8FS5 - chains C and G of the 11 polymer chains in the assembly; structure by electron microscopy, 2.76 A resolution.

[Chain C]
Name: Replication factor C subunit 3
Organism: Saccharomyces cerevisiae
UniProt: P38629 (RFC3_YEAST); residue numbers follow UniProt; this construct covers 1-336
Sequence (336 residues; row label = number of the first residue in the row):
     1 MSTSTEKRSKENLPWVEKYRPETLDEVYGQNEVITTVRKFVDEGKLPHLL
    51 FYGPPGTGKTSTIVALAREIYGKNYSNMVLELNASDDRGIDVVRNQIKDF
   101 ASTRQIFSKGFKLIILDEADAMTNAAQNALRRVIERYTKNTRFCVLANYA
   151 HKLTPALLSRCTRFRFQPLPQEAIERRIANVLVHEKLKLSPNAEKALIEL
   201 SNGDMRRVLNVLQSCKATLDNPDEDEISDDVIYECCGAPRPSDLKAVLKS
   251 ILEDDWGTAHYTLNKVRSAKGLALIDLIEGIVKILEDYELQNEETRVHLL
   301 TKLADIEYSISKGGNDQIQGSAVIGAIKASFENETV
Disordered / not traced: 1-8, 336
Ion coordination: Mg2+: Thr-60 (together with ATP-gamma-S)
Small-molecule neighbours:
  - ATP-gamma-S (AGS; phosphothiophosphoric acid-adenylate ester), molecule 1: Val-16, Tyr-19, Arg-20, Pro-21, Glu-26, Val-27, Tyr-28, Pro-54, Pro-55, Gly-56, Thr-57, Gly-58, Lys-59, Thr-60, Ser-61, Asn-148, Leu-169, Arg-177, Met-205, Arg-206, Leu-209
  - ATP-gamma-S (AGS), molecule 2: Arg-131, Glu-135, Ala-156, Arg-160

[Chain G]
Name: DNA damage checkpoint control protein RAD17
Organism: Saccharomyces cerevisiae
UniProt: A0A8H4BW58 (A0A8H4BW58_YEASX); residue numbers follow UniProt; this construct covers 1-401
Sequence (401 residues; each row starts with the number of its first residue):
     1 MRINSELANKFSASTVHLEHITTALSCLTPFGSKDDVLIFIDADGLSFVR
    51 ENNHVIKIQLLLSRELFMSYSYRNETEDHMKLCVKINHILDSVSVMNRNS
   101 DDIVECTLSYDGHGSPFVLIFEDSFISERVEYSTYLIKDFDTNGLELDRE
   151 RISFEAIIKGEALHSALKDLKEIGCKECYVYAKTEANDENVFALISKSQL
   201 GFSKIKLPSNRSILEKLQVFDGDSTTVIDGFAVIGFFDFTSFDKIRKSTK
   251 IASKVLFRMDVHGVLSVNILSQTDDVIITDTTRPSNNRPGSIRQLQLPKD
   301 YPGIVIEVCMLEKESIDEAAQTEIELLMETNELGNRNSFKKSTIRKRYGT
   351 DKGNETSNDNLLQLNGKKIKLPSEEENNKNRESEDEENHCKYPTKDIPIF
   401 F
Disordered / not traced: 1-8, 273-301, 331-401

[Interface between chain C and chain G]
Pairs across the interface (34; chain C residue first):
  Tyr-75(C) / Asp-139(G)
  Ser-76(C) / His-54(G)
  Ser-76(C) / Asp-139(G)
  Ser-76(C) / Phe-140(G)
  Ser-76(C) / Asp-141(G)
  Asn-77(C) / Glu-51(G)
  Asn-77(C) / Gly-144(G)
  Gln-96(C) / Asn-53(G)
  Asp-99(C) / Val-55(G)
  Phe-100(C) / Asn-53(G)
  Phe-100(C) / His-54(G)
  Ser-102(C) / Lys-313(G)
  Ser-102(C) / Glu-314(G)  hydrogen bond (backbone-backbone)
  Thr-103(C) / Val-55(G)
  Thr-103(C) / Leu-311(G)
  Thr-103(C) / Glu-312(G)
  Thr-103(C) / Glu-314(G)
  Arg-104(C) / Val-261(G)  hydrogen bond (side chain-backbone)
  Arg-104(C) / His-262(G)
  Arg-104(C) / Gly-263(G)
  Arg-104(C) / Leu-311(G)
  Arg-104(C) / Glu-312(G)  salt bridge
  Arg-104(C) / Lys-313(G)
  Arg-104(C) / Glu-314(G)  hydrogen bond (backbone-side chain)
  Gln-105(C) / Glu-314(G)
  Ile-106(C) / Gly-144(G)
  Ile-106(C) / Glu-146(G)
  Ile-106(C) / His-262(G)  hydrogen bond (backbone-side chain)
  Ile-106(C) / Val-264(G)  hydrophobic
  Phe-107(C) / His-262(G)
  Arg-136(C) / Ile-316(G)
  Tyr-137(C) / Ile-316(G)  hydrophobic
  Lys-139(C) / Glu-314(G)  salt bridge
  Asn-140(C) / Glu-314(G)
Interface residues without a listed pair, chain C (18 interface residues in all): Leu-80, Ala-101
Interface residues without a listed pair, chain G (22 interface residues in all): Leu-145, Asp-238, Thr-240, Asp-317

[Summary]
The interface between chain C and chain G involves 18 residues on one side and 22 on the other, with 4
hydrogen bonds and 2 salt bridges. Polar contacts include Arg-104(C)/Glu-312(G), Lys-139(C)/Glu-314(G) and
Arg-104(C)/Val-261(G). Chain C binds ATP-gamma-S.
Chain C is Replication factor C subunit 3 and chain G is DNA damage checkpoint control protein RAD17, both
from Saccharomyces cerevisiae; the structure, Structure of S. cerevisiae Rad24-RFC loading the 9-1-1 clamp
onto a 10-nt gapped DNA in step ..., was determined by electron microscopy together with 8FS3, 8FS4, 8FS6,
8FS7 and 8FS8 from the same study.
